PDB entry 6F3O | X-ray diffraction, 1.75 A resolution | chains C and D of the 4 polymer chains in the assembly

# Chain C (and D)
Name: Adenosylhomocysteinase
Source organism: Pseudomonas aeruginosa (strain ATCC 15692 / DSM 22644 / CIP 104116 / JCM 14847 / LMG 12228 / 1C / PRS 101 / PAO1)
Notes: EC 3.3.1.1; chain D of this document is another copy of the same molecule, construct and numbering; everything in this record applies to it too
UniProt: Q9I685 (SAHH_PSEAE); residue numbers follow UniProt; this construct covers 1-469
Amino-acid sequence (472 residues; row label = number of the first residue in the row; numbers below 1 keep their minus sign (Ser-2 is residue -2)):
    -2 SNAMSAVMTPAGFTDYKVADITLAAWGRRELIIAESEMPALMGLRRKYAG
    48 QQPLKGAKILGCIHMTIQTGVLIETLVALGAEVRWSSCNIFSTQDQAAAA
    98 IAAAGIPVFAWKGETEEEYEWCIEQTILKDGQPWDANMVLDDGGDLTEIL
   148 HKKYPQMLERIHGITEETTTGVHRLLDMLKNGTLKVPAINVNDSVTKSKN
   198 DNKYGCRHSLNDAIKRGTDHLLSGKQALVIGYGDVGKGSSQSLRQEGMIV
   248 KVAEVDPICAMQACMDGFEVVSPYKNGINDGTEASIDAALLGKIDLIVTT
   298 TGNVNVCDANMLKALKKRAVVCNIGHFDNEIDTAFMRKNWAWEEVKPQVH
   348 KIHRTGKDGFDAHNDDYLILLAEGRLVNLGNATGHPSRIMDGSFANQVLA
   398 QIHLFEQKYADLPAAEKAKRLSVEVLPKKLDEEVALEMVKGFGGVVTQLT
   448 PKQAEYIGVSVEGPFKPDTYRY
Disordered / not traced: -2 to 9 (chain D: -2 to 8)
Sequence notes: expression tag (-2 to 0)
UniProt features mapped onto this chain:
  - binding site (substrate): Thr63, Asp139, Glu164, Lys194, Asp198
  - binding site (NAD(+)): Thr165 to Thr167, Asn199, Gly228 to Gly233, Glu251, Asn300, Ile321 to His323, Asn375
Ion coordination: K+: Gln65, Thr380, His382
Residues lining bound ligands:
  - adenine (ADE): Ile60, His61, Thr63, Gln65, Thr66, Asn375, Leu376, Thr380, Gly381, His382, Met387, Phe391
  - NAD (nicotinamide-adenine-dinucleotide), molecule 1: Thr165, Thr166, Thr167, Lys194, Asp198, Asn199, Cys203, Ile227, Gly228, Tyr229, Gly230, Asp231, Val232, Gly233, Ala250, Glu251, Val252, Asp253, Cys256, Thr297, Thr298, Gly299, Asn300, Val303, Ile321, Gly322, His323, Leu373, Asn375, Leu376, His382
  - NAD, molecule 2: Leu446, Gln450, Ile454, Lys463, Tyr467
From the paper describing this entry:
  - binding site for adenine: Gln65
  - mutagenesis - Q65A: decreased catalytic activity on K+ ions
  - mutagenesis - Q65A: decreased binding to adenosine

# Chain C / chain D interface
Pairs across the interface - 142 pairs, chain C then chain D:
  His170(C) with Tyr453(D), hydrogen bond (side chain-backbone); Ile454(D)
  Asp190(C) with Arg468(D), hydrogen bond (backbone-side chain)
  Val192(C) with Ile255(D), hydrophobic; Arg468(D)
  Thr193(C) with Met258(D)
  Lys196(C) with Lys196(D); Arg468(D); Tyr469(D), hydrogen bond (side chain-backbone)
  Asn197(C) with Met262(D)
  Tyr201(C) with Gln259(D); Met262(D), hydrophobic; Asp263(D), hydrogen bond
  Arg204(C) with Met262(D), hydrogen bond (side chain-backbone)
  Gly230(C) with Tyr467(D)
  Asp231(C) with Tyr467(D); Tyr469(D)
  Lys234(C) with Tyr469(D)
  Glu251(C) with Val443(D); Thr444(D), hydrogen bond (backbone-backbone)
  Val252(C) with Val443(D); Thr444(D); Leu446(D), hydrophobic; Phe462(D)
  Asp253(C) with Phe462(D); Lys463(D), salt bridge; Tyr469(D)
  Pro254(C) with Glu429(D); Ala432(D); Leu433(D); Val436(D); Phe462(D)
  Ile255(C) with Val192(D), hydrophobic; Asp428(D); Glu429(D); Ala432(D); Tyr469(D), hydrophobic
  Cys256(C) with Lys463(D); Tyr469(D), hydrophobic
  Ala257(C) with Val436(D)
  Met258(C) with Thr193(D); Lys196(D); Asn197(D); Met435(D), hydrophobic; Val436(D)
  Gln259(C) with Tyr201(D); Tyr469(D), hydrogen bond (side chain-backbone)
  Cys261(C) with Phe439(D), hydrophobic
  Met262(C) with Asn197(D); Tyr201(D), hydrophobic; Arg204(D), hydrogen bond (backbone-side chain); Ile386(D), hydrophobic; Met435(D), hydrophobic; Phe439(D), hydrophobic
  Asp263(C) with Tyr201(D), hydrogen bond
  Val267(C) with Gly441(D); Val442(D), hydrogen bond (backbone-backbone)
  Val268(C) with Val442(D)
  Ser269(C) with Val442(D); Thr444(D), hydrogen bond
  Pro270(C) with Thr444(D)
  Asn273(C) with Val442(D)
  Gly274(C) with Val442(D); Val443(D); Thr444(D); Gln445(D), hydrogen bond (backbone-backbone)
  Ile275(C) with Gln445(D)
  Asn276(C) with Thr447(D)
  Gly299(C) with Tyr453(D)
  Asn300(C) with Leu446(D); Gln450(D); Tyr453(D); Ile454(D)
  Val301(C) with Gln450(D), hydrogen bond (backbone-side chain); Tyr453(D), hydrophobic
  Asn302(C) with Gln450(D), hydrogen bond (backbone-side chain)
  Val303(C) with Gln450(D)
  Asn326(C) with Tyr453(D), hydrogen bond
  Ile386(C) with Met262(D), hydrophobic
  Asp428(C) with Ile255(D)
  Glu429(C) with Pro254(D); Ile255(D)
  Ala432(C) with Pro254(D); Ile255(D)
  Leu433(C) with Pro254(D)
  Met435(C) with Met258(D), hydrophobic; Met262(D), hydrophobic
  Val436(C) with Pro254(D); Ala257(D); Met258(D)
  Phe439(C) with Cys261(D), hydrophobic; Met262(D), hydrophobic
  Gly441(C) with Val267(D)
  Val442(C) with Val267(D), hydrogen bond (backbone-backbone); Val268(D); Ser269(D); Asn273(D); Gly274(D)
  Val443(C) with Glu251(D); Val252(D); Gly274(D)
  Thr444(C) with Glu251(D), hydrogen bond (backbone-backbone); Val252(D); Ser269(D), hydrogen bond; Pro270(D); Gly274(D)
  Gln445(C) with Gly274(D), hydrogen bond (backbone-backbone)
  Leu446(C) with Val252(D), hydrophobic; Asn300(D)
  Thr447(C) with Asn276(D)
  Gln450(C) with Asn300(D); Val301(D), hydrogen bond (side chain-backbone); Asn302(D), hydrogen bond (side chain-backbone); Val303(D)
  Tyr453(C) with His170(D); Gly299(D); Asn300(D); Val301(D), hydrophobic; Asn326(D), hydrogen bond
  Ile454(C) with His170(D); Asn300(D)
  Phe462(C) with Val252(D); Asp253(D); Pro254(D)
  Lys463(C) with Asp253(D), salt bridge; Cys256(D)
  Tyr467(C) with Gly230(D); Asp231(D); Arg468(D), hydrogen bond (backbone-side chain)
  Arg468(C) with Asp190(D), hydrogen bond (side chain-backbone); Val192(D); Lys196(D); Tyr467(D), hydrogen bond (side chain-backbone); Arg468(D); Tyr469(D)
  Tyr469(C) with Lys196(D), hydrogen bond (backbone-side chain); Asp231(D); Lys234(D); Asp253(D); Ile255(D), hydrophobic; Cys256(D), hydrophobic; Gln259(D), hydrogen bond (backbone-side chain)
Other interface residues (no listed pair), chain C (68 interface residues in all): Ser191, Ser195, Ala250, Tyr271, Lys425, Gly440, Gly455, Thr466
Other interface residues (no listed pair), chain D (67 interface residues in all): Ser191, Ala250, Tyr271, Ile275, Phe324, Lys425, Gly440, Gly455

# In short
The interface between chain C and chain D involves 68 residues on one side and 67 on the other, with 27
hydrogen bonds and 2 salt bridges. Polar contacts include Asp253(C)-Lys463(D), His170(C)-Tyr453(D) and
Asp190(C)-Arg468(D). The paper reports a binding site for adenine at Gln65(C); Q65A of chain C reduces
catalytic activity on K+ ions.
Both chains are Adenosylhomocysteinase (Pseudomonas aeruginosa (strain ATCC 15692 / DSM 22644 / CIP 104116 /
JCM 14847 / LMG 12228 / 1C / PRS 101 / PAO1)). Entry 6F3O (Crystal structure of S-adenosyl-L-homocysteine
hydrolase from Pseudomonas aeruginosa complexed with adenine, K+ and Zn2+ cations) was determined by X-ray
diffraction together with 6F3M, 6F3N, 6F3P and 6F3Q from the same study.
